8K0K - chains C and J of the 10 polymer chains in the assembly; structure by X-ray diffraction, 3.00 A resolution.

== Chain C ==
Protein: Csy3
From: Vibrio phage ICP1_2011_A
UniProt: M1Q7R8 (M1Q7R8_9CAUD); numbering as in UniProt (aligned over 1-306)
Chain sequence (306 residues; each row starts with the number of its first residue):
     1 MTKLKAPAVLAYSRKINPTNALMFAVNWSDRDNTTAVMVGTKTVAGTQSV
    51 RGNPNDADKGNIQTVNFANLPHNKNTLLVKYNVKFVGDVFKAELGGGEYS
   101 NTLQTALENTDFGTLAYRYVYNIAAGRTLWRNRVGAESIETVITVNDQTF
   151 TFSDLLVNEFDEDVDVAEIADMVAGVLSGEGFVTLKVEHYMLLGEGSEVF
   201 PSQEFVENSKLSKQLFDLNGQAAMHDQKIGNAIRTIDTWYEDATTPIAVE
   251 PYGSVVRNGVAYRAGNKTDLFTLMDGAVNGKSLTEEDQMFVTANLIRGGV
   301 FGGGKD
Disordered / not traced: 1, 306

== Chain J ==
Molecule: 60-nt RNA strand
From: Vibrio phage ICP1_2011_A
Sequence (60 nucleotides; each row starts with the number of its first residue; numbers below 1 keep their minus sign (C-7 is residue -7)):
    -7 CUUAAAGAGUCAACCCUUUGCUUAUCUUCCCUAUUUAAAUGUUAGCAGCC
    43 GCAUAGGCUG

== Chain C / chain J interface ==
Residue-residue contacts (49):
  Ala11(C) - A-3(J)  base contact
  Tyr12(C) - A-3(J)  hydrogen bond to the sugar
  Tyr12(C) - A-2(J)  sugar contact
  Ser13(C) - A-3(J)  phosphate contact
  Ser13(C) - A-2(J)  phosphate contact
  Arg14(C) - A-2(J)  hydrogen bond to the phosphate
  Arg14(C) - G-1(J)  salt bridge to the phosphate
  Val44(C) - A5(J)  sugar contact
  Val44(C) - C7(J)  phosphate contact
  Ala45(C) - A5(J)  hydrogen bond to the sugar
  Ala45(C) - C6(J)  phosphate contact
  Ala45(C) - C7(J)  hydrogen bond to the phosphate
  Gly46(C) - A5(J)  phosphate contact
  Asn61(C) - A5(J)  base contact
  Ile62(C) - C7(J)  base contact
  Gln63(C) - A5(J)  base contact
  Val65(C) - A5(J)  base contact
  Glu93(C) - A-4(J)  base contact
  Glu93(C) - A-3(J)  sugar contact
  Leu94(C) - A-4(J)  base contact
  Leu94(C) - A-3(J)  base contact
  Trp130(C) - A0(J)  base contact
  Arg131(C) - C3(J)  salt bridge to the phosphate
  Arg131(C) - A4(J)  salt bridge to the phosphate
  Ser202(C) - G1(J)  phosphate contact
  Gln203(C) - G1(J)  hydrogen bond to the sugar
  Gln203(C) - U2(J)  hydrogen bond to the phosphate
  Gln203(C) - C3(J)  phosphate contact
  Glu204(C) - G1(J)  base contact
  Phe205(C) - G1(J)  stacking on the base
  Ser212(C) - A5(J)  base contact
  His225(C) - G1(J)  salt bridge to the phosphate
  Gln227(C) - G1(J)  hydrogen bond to the phosphate
  Lys228(C) - A0(J)  hydrogen bond to the base
  Lys228(C) - G1(J)  phosphate contact
  Lys228(C) - U2(J)  salt bridge to the phosphate
  Asn231(C) - A0(J)  hydrogen bond to the phosphate
  Arg234(C) - G-1(J)  sugar contact
  Arg234(C) - A0(J)  salt bridge to the phosphate
  Glu250(C) - A0(J)  phosphate contact
  Arg257(C) - A0(J)  hydrogen bond to the base
  Arg257(C) - G1(J)  phosphate contact
  Arg257(C) - U2(J)  salt bridge to the phosphate
  Arg297(C) - A-2(J)  hydrogen bond to the sugar
  Gly298(C) - A-2(J)  sugar contact
  Gly299(C) - A-3(J)  sugar contact
  Gly299(C) - A-2(J)  sugar contact
  Val300(C) - A-3(J)  base contact
  Val300(C) - A-2(J)  base contact
Interface residues without a listed pair, chain C (34 interface residues in all): Thr43, Thr47, Val255

== In short ==
34 residues of chain C and 12 residues of chain J are in contact, with 11 hydrogen bonds, 7 salt bridges and 1
aromatic stacking contact. Among the polar pairs are Lys228(C)-A0(J), Arg257(C)-A0(J) and Tyr12(C)-A-3(J).
Here chain C is Csy3 and chain J is a 60-nt RNA strand, both from Vibrio phage ICP1_2011_A. Entry 8K0K
(Crystal structure of Csy complex) was determined by X-ray diffraction (same publication as 8K28, 8K0H and
8K0J).
